8VGN - chains A and H of the 6 polymer chains in the assembly; structure by electron microscopy, 2.50 A resolution.

# Chain A (and H)
Protein: Rituximab Fab heavy chain
From: Homo sapiens
Notes: antibody fragment or engineered binder; chain H of this document is another copy of the same molecule, construct and numbering; everything in this record applies to it too
Chain sequence (229 residues; numbered 1 to 225 plus 8 insertion-coded residues; 4 numbers in that range are skipped by the numbering (no residue carries them; nothing is unmodelled there); the number before each row is that of its first residue; a row labelled like 82A-82C holds insertion residues (82A, then the next letters in order)):
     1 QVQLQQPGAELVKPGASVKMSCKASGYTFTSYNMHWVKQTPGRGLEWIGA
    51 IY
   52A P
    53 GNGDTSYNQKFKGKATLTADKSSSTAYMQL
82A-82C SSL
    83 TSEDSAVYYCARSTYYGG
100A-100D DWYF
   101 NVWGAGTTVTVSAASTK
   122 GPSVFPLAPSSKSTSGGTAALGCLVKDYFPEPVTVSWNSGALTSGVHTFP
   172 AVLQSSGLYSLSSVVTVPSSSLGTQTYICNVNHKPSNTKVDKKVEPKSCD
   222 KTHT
Unresolved in the structure: 221-225
Disulfide bonds: Cys22-Cys92, Cys144-Cys200

# Chain A / chain H interface
Contacting residue pairs - 11 pairs, chain A then chain H:
  Thr28(A) with Tyr98(H), hydrogen bond
  Ser31(A) with Tyr98(H), hydrogen bond; Gly99(H), hydrogen bond (backbone-backbone)
  Tyr32(A) with Tyr98(H)
  Tyr52(A) with Gly99(H)
  Tyr97(A) with Tyr97(H), hydrophobic
  Tyr98(A) with Thr28(H), hydrogen bond; Ser31(H), hydrogen bond; Tyr32(H)
  Gly99(A) with Ser31(H), hydrogen bond (backbone-backbone); Tyr52(H)
Also at the interface, not in a pair above, chain A (8 interface residues in all): Trp100B
Also at the interface, not in a pair above, chain H (8 interface residues in all): Trp100B

# Summary
Chain A and chain H each contribute 8 residues to their interface; the contacts include 6 hydrogen bonds.
Polar pairs include Thr28(A)-Tyr98(H), Ser31(A)-Tyr98(H) and Ser31(A)-Gly99(H).
Both chains are Rituximab Fab heavy chain (Homo sapiens). Entry 8VGN (CryoEM structure of CD20 in complex with
wild type Rituximab Fab) was determined by electron microscopy, deposited together with 8VEG, 8VGE, 8VGF,
8VGG, 8VGL, 8VGM and 3 further entries.
